8E4X - chains B and D of the 4 polymer chains in the assembly; structure by X-ray diffraction, 2.80 A resolution.

Chain B:
Name: Double-stranded RNA-specific editase 1
From: Homo sapiens
Notes: EC 3.5.4.37
Reference sequence: P78563 (RED1_HUMAN), isoform P78563-4; residues 215-701 here correspond to UniProt positions 243-729 (UniProt number = residue number + 28)
Chain sequence (488 residues; row label = number of the first residue in the row):
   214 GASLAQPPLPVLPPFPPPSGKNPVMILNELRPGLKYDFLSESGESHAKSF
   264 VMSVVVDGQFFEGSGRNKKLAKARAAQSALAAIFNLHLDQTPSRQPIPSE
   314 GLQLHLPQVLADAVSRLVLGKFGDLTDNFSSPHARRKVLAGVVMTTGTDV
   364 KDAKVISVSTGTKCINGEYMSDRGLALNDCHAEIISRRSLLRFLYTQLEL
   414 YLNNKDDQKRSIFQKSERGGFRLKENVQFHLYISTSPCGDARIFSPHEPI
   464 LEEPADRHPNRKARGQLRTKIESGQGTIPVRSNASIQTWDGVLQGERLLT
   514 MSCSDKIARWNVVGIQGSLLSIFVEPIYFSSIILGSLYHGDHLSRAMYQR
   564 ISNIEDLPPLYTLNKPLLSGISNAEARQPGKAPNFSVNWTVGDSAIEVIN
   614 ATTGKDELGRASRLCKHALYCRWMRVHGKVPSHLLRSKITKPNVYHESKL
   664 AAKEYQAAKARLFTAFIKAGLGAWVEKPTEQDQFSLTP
Not modelled in the structure: 214-234, 464-475, 701
Sequence notes: expression tag (214); engineered mutation Gln-488 (Glu516 in P78563)
Bound ions: Zn2+: His-394, Cys-451, Cys-516
Residues lining bound ligands: inositol hexakisphosphate (IHP): Asn-391, Asp-392, Ile-397, Arg-400, Arg-401, Thr-513, Lys-519, Arg-522, Gly-530, Ser-531, Leu-532, Lys-629, Tyr-658, Lys-662, Tyr-668, Lys-672, Trp-687, Val-688, Glu-689, Lys-690, Gln-694, Asp-695
From the paper describing this entry:
  - binding site for the 32-nt RNA strand: His-259, Arg-455
  - binding site for the 32-nt RNA strand (chain D): Ser-258
  - conformationally variable residues (order/disorder transition): Leu-464 to Lys-475

Chain D:
Molecule: 32-nt RNA strand
Sequence (32 nucleotides; numbered 1 to 32; the number before each row is that of its first residue):
     1 CGUAGCUAUCAGAGCCCCCCXGCAUCGCGAGC
Modified positions: 4DU (1-(2-deoxy-5-O-phosphono-beta-D-erythro-pentofuranosyl)-1H-imidazo[4,5-c]pyridin-4-amine) at position 21

Chain B / chain D interface:
Pairs across the interface (10):
  Asn-235(B) / A8(D)  hydrogen bond to the sugar
  Val-237(B) / A8(D)  sugar contact
  Met-238(B) / A8(D)  sugar contact
  Asn-241(B) / U7(D)  sugar contact
  Glu-257(B) / C18(D)  phosphate contact
  Ser-258(B) / C18(D)  sugar contact
  Ser-258(B) / C19(D)  hydrogen bond to the sugar
  Lys-282(B) / A8(D)  salt bridge to the phosphate
  Lys-282(B) / U9(D)  salt bridge to the phosphate
  Lys-594(B) / 4DU_21(D)  base contact
Also at the interface, not in a pair above, chain B (10 interface residues in all): His-259, Lys-285

Summary:
Chain B and chain D form an interface of 10 and 6 residues respectively, with 2 hydrogen bonds and 2 salt
bridges. Polar contacts include Asn-235(B)/A8(D), Ser-258(B)/C19(D) and Lys-282(B)/A8(D). From the paper: a
binding site for the 32-nt RNA strand at His-259(B) and Arg-455(B); a binding site for the 32-nt RNA strand
(chain D) at Ser-258(B).
Chain B is Double-stranded RNA-specific editase 1 (Homo sapiens) and chain D is a 32-nt RNA strand; the
structure, Human Adenosine Deaminase Acting on dsRNA (ADAR2-R2D) bound to dsRNA containing a G:3-deaza dA pair
adjacent ..., was determined by X-ray diffraction, deposited together with 8E0F.
